PDB entry 9CLW | electron microscopy, 3.19 A resolution | chains A and B of the 5 polymer chains in the assembly

== Chain A ==
Name: Guanine nucleotide-binding protein G(q) subunit alpha
Source organism: Homo sapiens
Sequence (246 residues; numbered 1 to 246; the number before each row is that of its first residue):
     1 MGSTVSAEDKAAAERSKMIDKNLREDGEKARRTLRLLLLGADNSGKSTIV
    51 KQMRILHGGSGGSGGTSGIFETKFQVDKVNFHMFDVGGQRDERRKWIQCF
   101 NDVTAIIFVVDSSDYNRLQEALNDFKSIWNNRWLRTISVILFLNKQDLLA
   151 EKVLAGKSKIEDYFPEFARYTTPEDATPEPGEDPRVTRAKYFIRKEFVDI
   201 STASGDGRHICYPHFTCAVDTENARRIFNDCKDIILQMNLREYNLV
Not modelled in the structure: 1-4, 54-67

== Chain B ==
Name: Guanine nucleotide-binding protein G(I)/G(S)/G(T) subunit beta-1
Source organism: Homo sapiens
UniProtKB: P62873 (GBB1_HUMAN); numbering as in UniProt (aligned over 2-340)
Sequence (376 residues; each row starts with the number of its first residue; numbers below 1 keep their minus sign (Met-9 is residue -9)):
    -9 MHHHHHHGSSGSELDQLRQEAEQLKNQIRDARKACADATLSQITNNIDPV
    41 GRIQMRTRRTLRGHLAKIYAMHWGTDSRLLVSASQDGKLIIWDSYTTNKV
    91 HAIPLRSSWVMTCAYAPSGNYVACGGLDNICSIYNLKTREGNVRVSRELA
   141 GHTGYLSCCRFLDDNQIVTSSGDTTCALWDIETGQQTTTFTGHTGDVMSL
   191 SLAPDTRLFVSGACDASAKLWDVREGMCRQTFTGHESDINAICFFPNGNA
   241 FATGSDDATCRLFDLRADQELMTYSHDNIICGITSVSFSKSGRLLLAGYD
   291 DFNCNVWDALKADRAGVLAGHDNRVSCLGVTDDGMAVATGSWDSFLKIWN
   341 GSSGGGGSGGGGSSGVSGWRLFKKIS
Not modelled in the structure: -9 to 2, 344-366
Construct notes: initiating methionine (-9); expression tag (-8 to 1, 341-366)
UniProt features mapped onto this chain:
  - modified residue: Ser2 (N-acetylserine), His266 (Phosphohistidine)

== Interface between chain A and chain B ==
Residue-residue contacts - 50 pairs, chain A then chain B:
  Ala13(A) - Asn88(B)
  Arg15(A) - Val90(B)  hydrogen bond (side chain-backbone)
  Arg15(A) - His91(B)
  Ser16(A) - Asn88(B)
  Ser16(A) - Lys89(B)
  Ile19(A) - Lys89(B)
  Ile19(A) - Ala92(B)  hydrophobic
  Asp20(A) - Lys89(B)  salt bridge
  Leu23(A) - Gly53(B)
  Leu23(A) - Leu55(B)
  Leu23(A) - Lys78(B)
  Leu23(A) - Ile80(B)  hydrophobic
  Leu23(A) - Ala92(B)  hydrophobic
  Asp26(A) - Lys78(B)  salt bridge
  Gly27(A) - Leu55(B)
  Arg35(A) - Trp99(B)
  Ile69(A) - Trp99(B)
  Ile69(A) - Leu117(B)  hydrophobic
  Phe84(A) - Trp99(B)  hydrophobic
  Gln89(A) - Leu117(B)  hydrogen bond (side chain-backbone)
  Gln89(A) - Asn119(B)  hydrogen bond
  Gln89(A) - Thr143(B)
  Gln89(A) - Gly144(B)
  Gln89(A) - Tyr145(B)  hydrogen bond (side chain-backbone)
  Arg90(A) - Thr164(B)
  Arg90(A) - Gly185(B)
  Arg90(A) - Asp186(B)  salt bridge
  Glu92(A) - Asp186(B)
  Arg94(A) - Cys204(B)
  Arg94(A) - Asp228(B)  salt bridge
  Lys95(A) - Tyr145(B)
  Lys95(A) - Met188(B)
  Lys95(A) - Cys204(B)
  Lys95(A) - Asp228(B)  salt bridge
  Lys95(A) - Asn230(B)  hydrogen bond
  Lys95(A) - Asp246(B)  salt bridge
  Trp96(A) - Leu117(B)  hydrophobic
  Gln98(A) - Tyr59(B)  hydrogen bond (backbone-side chain)
  Gln98(A) - Arg314(B)
  Cys99(A) - Lys57(B)  hydrogen bond (backbone-side chain)
  Cys99(A) - Tyr59(B)  hydrogen bond (backbone-side chain)
  Cys99(A) - Gln75(B)
  Cys99(A) - Trp99(B)
  Cys99(A) - Met101(B)  hydrophobic
  Phe100(A) - Trp99(B)  hydrophobic
  Phe100(A) - Leu117(B)  hydrophobic
  Asn101(A) - Trp332(B)
  Arg132(A) - Asp246(B)  salt bridge
  Trp133(A) - Asp290(B)
  Trp133(A) - Arg314(B)
Other interface residues (no listed pair), chain A (27 interface residues in all): Ala12, Gly68, Val86, Asp102
Other interface residues (no listed pair), chain B (34 interface residues in all): Arg52, Asp118, Gly162, Thr184

== In short ==
27 residues of chain A and 34 residues of chain B are in contact, with 8 hydrogen bonds and 7 salt bridges.
Polar pairs include Asp20(A)-Lys89(B), Asp26(A)-Lys78(B) and Arg90(A)-Asp186(B).
Here chain A is Guanine nucleotide-binding protein G(q) subunit alpha and chain B is Guanine
nucleotide-binding protein G(I)/G(S)/G(T) subunit beta-1, both from Homo sapiens. Entry 9CLW (Cryo-EM
structure of Gq-coupled FFA2 in complex with TUG-1375 and 4-CMTB) was determined by electron microscopy
together with 9CM3, 9CM7 and 9NS9 from the same study.
